PDB entry 4Y7N | X-ray diffraction, 3.30 A resolution | chains B and R of the 13 polymer chains in the assembly

== Chain B ==
Name: DNA-directed RNA polymerase II subunit RPB2
From: Saccharomyces cerevisiae (strain ATCC 204508 / S288c)
Notes: EC 2.7.7.6
UniProtKB: P08518 (RPB2_YEAST); residue numbers follow UniProt; this construct covers 1-1224
Amino-acid sequence (1224 residues; each row starts with the number of its first residue):
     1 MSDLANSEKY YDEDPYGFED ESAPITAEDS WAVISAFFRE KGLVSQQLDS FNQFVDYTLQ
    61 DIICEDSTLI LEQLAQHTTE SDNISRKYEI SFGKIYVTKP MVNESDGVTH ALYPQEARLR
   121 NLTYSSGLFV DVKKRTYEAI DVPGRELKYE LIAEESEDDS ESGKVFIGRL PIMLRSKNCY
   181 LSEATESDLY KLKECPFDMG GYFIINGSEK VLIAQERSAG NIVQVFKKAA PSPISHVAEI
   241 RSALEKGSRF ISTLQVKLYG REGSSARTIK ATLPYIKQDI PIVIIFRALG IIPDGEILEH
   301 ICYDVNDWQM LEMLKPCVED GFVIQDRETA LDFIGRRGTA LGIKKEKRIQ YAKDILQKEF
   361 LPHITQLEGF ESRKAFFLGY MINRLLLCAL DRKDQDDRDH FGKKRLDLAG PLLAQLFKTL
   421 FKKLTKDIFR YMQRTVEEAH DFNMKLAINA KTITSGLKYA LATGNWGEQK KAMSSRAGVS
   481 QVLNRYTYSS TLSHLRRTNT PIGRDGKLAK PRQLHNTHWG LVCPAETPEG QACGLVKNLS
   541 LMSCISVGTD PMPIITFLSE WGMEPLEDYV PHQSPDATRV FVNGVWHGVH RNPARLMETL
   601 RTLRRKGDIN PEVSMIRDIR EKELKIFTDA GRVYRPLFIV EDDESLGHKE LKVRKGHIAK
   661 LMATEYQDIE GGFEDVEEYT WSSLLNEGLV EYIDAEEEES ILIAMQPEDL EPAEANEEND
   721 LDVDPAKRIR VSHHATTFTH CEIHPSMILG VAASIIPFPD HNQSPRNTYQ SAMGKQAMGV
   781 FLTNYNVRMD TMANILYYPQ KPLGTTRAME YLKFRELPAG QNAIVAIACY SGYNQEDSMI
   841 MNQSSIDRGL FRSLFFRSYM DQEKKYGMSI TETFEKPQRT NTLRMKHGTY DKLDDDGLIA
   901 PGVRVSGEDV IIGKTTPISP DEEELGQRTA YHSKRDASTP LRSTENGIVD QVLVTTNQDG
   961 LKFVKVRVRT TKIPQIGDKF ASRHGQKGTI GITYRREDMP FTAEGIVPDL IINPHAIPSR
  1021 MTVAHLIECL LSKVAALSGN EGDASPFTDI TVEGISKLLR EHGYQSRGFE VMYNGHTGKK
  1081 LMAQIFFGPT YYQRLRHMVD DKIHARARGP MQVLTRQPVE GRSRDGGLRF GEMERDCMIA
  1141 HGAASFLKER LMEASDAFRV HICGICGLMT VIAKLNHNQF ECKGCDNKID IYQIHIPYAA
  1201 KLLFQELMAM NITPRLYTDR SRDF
Unresolved in the structure: 1-19, 71-89, 135-163, 336-344, 438-445, 503-508, 669-677, 716-721, 920-932, 1222-1224
What the authors report for this chain:
  - binding site for the 29-nt DNA strand: Gln531
  - conformationally variable residues (side-chain flip): Gln531
  - mutagenesis - Q531A (2.6-fold): increased catalytic activity on GTP
  - mutagenesis - Q531H: unchanged catalytic activity on GTP

== Chain R ==
Molecule: 9-nt RNA strand
Sequence (9 nucleotides; each row starts with the number of its first residue):
     1 AUGGAGAGG

== How chain B and chain R interact ==
Pairs across the interface - 11 pairs, chain B then chain R:
  Ala477(B) - G4(R)  sugar contact
  Ala477(B) - A5(R)  phosphate contact
  Gln481(B) - A5(R)  hydrogen bond to the phosphate
  Gln481(B) - G6(R)  hydrogen bond to the phosphate
  Gln776(B) - A7(R)  hydrogen bond to the phosphate
  Gln776(B) - G8(R)  phosphate contact
  Lys979(B) - G8(R)  hydrogen bond to the phosphate
  Lys979(B) - G9(R)  salt bridge to the phosphate
  Lys987(B) - G9(R)  salt bridge to the phosphate
  His1097(B) - A7(R)  sugar contact
  His1097(B) - G8(R)  sugar contact
Other interface residues (no listed pair), chain B (13 interface residues in all): Thr463, Asn465, Gly478, Asn484, Pro528, Glu529, Ala772

== In short ==
13 residues of chain B and 6 residues of chain R are in contact, with 4 hydrogen bonds and 2 salt bridges.
Polar pairs include Gln481(B)-A5(R), Gln481(B)-G6(R) and Gln776(B)-A7(R). From the paper: a binding site for
the 29-nt DNA strand at Gln531(B); Q531A of chain B increases catalytic activity on GTP.
Chain B is DNA-directed RNA polymerase II subunit RPB2 (Saccharomyces cerevisiae (strain ATCC 204508 / S288c))
and chain R is a 9-nt RNA strand; the structure, The Structure Insight into 5-Carboxycytosine Recognition by
RNA Polymerase II during Transcription Elongation, was determined by X-ray diffraction (same publication as
4Y52).
